2RVE - chains C and A of the 3 polymer chains in the assembly; structure by X-ray diffraction, 3.00 A resolution.

== Chain C ==
Molecule: 8-nt DNA strand
Sequence (8 nucleotides; row label = number of the first residue in the row):
     1 CGAGCTCG

== Chain A ==
Name: Protein (eco rv (e.c.3.1.21.4))
Source organism: Escherichia coli
UniProt: P04390 (T2E5_ECOLI); residues 2-245 here correspond to UniProt positions 1-244 (UniProt number = residue number - 1)
Amino-acid sequence (244 residues; each row starts with the number of its first residue):
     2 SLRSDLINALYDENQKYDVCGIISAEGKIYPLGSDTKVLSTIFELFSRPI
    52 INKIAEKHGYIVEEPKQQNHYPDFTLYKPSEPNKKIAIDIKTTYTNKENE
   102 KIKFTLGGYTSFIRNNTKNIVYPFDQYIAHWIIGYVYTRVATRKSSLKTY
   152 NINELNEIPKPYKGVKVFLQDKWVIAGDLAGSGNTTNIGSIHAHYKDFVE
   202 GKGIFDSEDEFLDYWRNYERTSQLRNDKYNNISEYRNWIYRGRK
Unresolved in the structure: 13-17, 141-149, 184-186, 221-229, 241-245
Reported in the primary citation:
  - catalytic residues: Lys92 (proposed by the authors, not directly observed)

== Chain C / chain A interface ==
Residue-residue contacts (6; chain C residue first):
  DC1(C) with Asn188(A), hydrogen bond to the phosphate
  DG2(C) with Lys38(A), sugar contact; Thr106(A), phosphate contact
  DA3(C) with Thr37(A), hydrogen bond to the phosphate; Tyr95(A), phosphate contact
  DG4(C) with Arg140(A), salt bridge to the phosphate

== In short ==
Chain C and chain A form an interface of 4 and 6 residues respectively; the contacts include 2 hydrogen bonds
and 1 salt bridge. Polar pairs include DC1(C)-Asn188(A), DA3(C)-Thr37(A) and DG4(C)-Arg140(A). The paper
reports the catalytic residue Lys92(A).
Here chain C is an 8-nt DNA strand and chain A is Protein (eco rv (e.c.3.1.21.4)) (Escherichia coli). Entry
2RVE (The crystal structure of ecorv endonuclease and of its complexes with cognate and non-cognate DNA
segments) was determined by X-ray diffraction (same publication as 4RVE).
